PDB entry 8R80 | X-ray diffraction, 4.03 A resolution (low resolution: residue-level contacts below are approximate; hydrogen-bond / salt-bridge calls are withheld) | chains L and N of the 4 polymer chains in the assembly

Chain L:
Molecule: XBB-9 Fab light chain
Organism: Homo sapiens
Notes: antibody fragment or engineered binder
Sequence (214 residues; numbered 1 to 214; the number before each row is that of its first residue):
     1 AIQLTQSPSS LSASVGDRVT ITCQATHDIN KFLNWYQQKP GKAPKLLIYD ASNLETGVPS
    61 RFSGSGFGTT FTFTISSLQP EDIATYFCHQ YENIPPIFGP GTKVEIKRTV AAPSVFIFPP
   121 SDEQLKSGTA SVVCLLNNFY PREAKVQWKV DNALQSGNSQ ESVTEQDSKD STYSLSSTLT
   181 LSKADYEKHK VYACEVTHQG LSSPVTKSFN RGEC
Disulfides: Cys23-Cys88, Cys134-Cys194

Chain N:
Molecule: anti-Fab nanobody
Organism: synthetic construct
Notes: antibody fragment or engineered binder
Sequence (135 residues; row label = number of the first residue in the row; numbers below 1 keep their minus sign (Met-3 is residue -3)):
    -3 MAGSQVQLQE SGGGLVQPGG SLRLSCAASG RTISRYAMSW FRQAPGKERE FVAVARRSGD
    57 GAFYADSVQG RFTVSRDDAK NTVYLQMNSL KPEDTAVYYC AIDSDTFYSG SYDYWGQGTQ
   117 VTVSSHHHHH HEPEA
Disordered / not traced: -3 to 0, 121-131
Disulfides: Cys22-Cys96

How chain L and chain N interact:
Residue-residue contacts (34; chain L residue first):
  Lys107(L) - Phe59(N)
  Arg108(L) - Phe59(N)
  Arg108(L) - Asp62(N)
  Thr109(L) - Tyr60(N)
  Thr109(L) - Ala61(N)
  Thr109(L) - Asp62(N)
  Thr109(L) - Gln65(N)
  Val110(L) - Phe47(N)
  Val110(L) - Phe59(N)
  Val110(L) - Tyr60(N)
  Tyr140(L) - Phe59(N)
  Pro141(L) - Arg52(N)
  Pro141(L) - Tyr104(N)
  Glu143(L) - Arg52(N)
  Glu143(L) - Phe103(N)
  Glu143(L) - Tyr104(N)
  Lys145(L) - Ser105(N)
  Thr197(L) - Ser105(N)
  Thr197(L) - Gly106(N)
  Thr197(L) - Ser107(N)
  His198(L) - Ser105(N)
  His198(L) - Gly106(N)
  Gln199(L) - Ser35(N)
  Gln199(L) - Phe47(N)
  Gln199(L) - Val50(N)
  Gln199(L) - Asp99(N)
  Gln199(L) - Tyr104(N)
  Gln199(L) - Ser105(N)
  Gln199(L) - Tyr108(N)
  Leu201(L) - Tyr108(N)
  Ser202(L) - Phe37(N)
  Ser202(L) - Arg45(N)
  Ser202(L) - Tyr108(N)
  Ser202(L) - Trp111(N)
Interface residues without a listed pair, chain L (15 interface residues in all): Ala144, Gly200

In short:
The interface between chain L and chain N involves 15 residues on one side and 19 on the other.
Chain L is XBB-9 Fab light chain (Homo sapiens) and chain N is anti-Fab nanobody (synthetic construct); the
structure, SARS-CoV-2 Delta RBD in complex with XBB-9 Fab and an anti-Fab nanobody, was determined by X-ray
diffraction (same publication as 8QRG, 8QSQ and 8QTD).
